6OTF - chains B and C of the 3 polymer chains in the assembly; structure by electron microscopy, 3.10 A resolution.

# Chain B (and C)
Name: Viral protein 1
Source organism: Snow Mountain virus
Notes: chain C of this document is another copy of the same molecule, construct and numbering; everything in this record applies to it too
UniProtKB: Q80RD6 (Q80RD6_9CALI); numbering as in UniProt (aligned over 1-542)
Sequence (542 residues; each row starts with the number of its first residue):
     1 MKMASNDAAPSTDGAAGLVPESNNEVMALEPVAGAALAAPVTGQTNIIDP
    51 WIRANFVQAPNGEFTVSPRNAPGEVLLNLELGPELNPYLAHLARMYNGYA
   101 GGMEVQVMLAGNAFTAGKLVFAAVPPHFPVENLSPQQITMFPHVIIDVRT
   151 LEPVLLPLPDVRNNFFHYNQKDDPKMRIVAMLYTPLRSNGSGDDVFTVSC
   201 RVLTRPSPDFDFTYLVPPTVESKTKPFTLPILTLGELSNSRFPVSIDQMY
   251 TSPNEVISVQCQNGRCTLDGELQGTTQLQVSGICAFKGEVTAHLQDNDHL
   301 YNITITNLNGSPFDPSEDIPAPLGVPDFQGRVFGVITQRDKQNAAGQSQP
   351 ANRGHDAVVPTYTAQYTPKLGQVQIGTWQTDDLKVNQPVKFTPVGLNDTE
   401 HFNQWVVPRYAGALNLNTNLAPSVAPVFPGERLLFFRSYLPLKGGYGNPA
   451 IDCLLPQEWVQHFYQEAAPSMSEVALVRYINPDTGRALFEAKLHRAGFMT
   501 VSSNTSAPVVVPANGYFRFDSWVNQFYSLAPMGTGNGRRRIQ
Not modelled in the structure: 1-11, 533-542 (chain C: 1-25, 533-542)
Ion coordination: Zn2+: His293, Gln295, His299

# Interface between chain B and chain C
Residue-residue contacts - 47 pairs, chain B then chain C:
  Gly14(B) - Ala113(C)
  Gly14(B) - Arg149(C)
  Leu18(B) - Phe114(C)  hydrophobic
  Phe56(B) - His143(C)
  Val57(B) - Thr139(C)
  Val57(B) - Met140(C)  hydrophobic
  Gln58(B) - Gln136(C)
  Gln58(B) - Thr139(C)
  Gln58(B) - Tyr183(C)  hydrogen bond
  Pro87(B) - Gln136(C)
  Pro87(B) - Met140(C)  hydrophobic
  Tyr88(B) - Met140(C)  hydrogen bond (side chain-backbone)
  Met108(B) - Tyr183(C)  hydrophobic
  Ala110(B) - Lys118(C)
  Gly111(B) - Arg149(C)
  Asn112(B) - Phe114(C)
  Asn112(B) - Thr115(C)
  Asn112(B) - Arg187(C)
  Leu151(B) - Arg149(C)
  Asp194(B) - Ser188(C)
  Asp194(B) - Asn189(C)
  Asp194(B) - Gly190(C)  hydrogen bond (side chain-backbone)
  Val195(B) - Arg187(C)
  Phe196(B) - Ser188(C)
  Thr197(B) - Arg187(C)  hydrogen bond (backbone-side chain)
  Ser199(B) - Thr184(C)
  Ser199(B) - Pro185(C)
  Ser199(B) - Arg187(C)
  Arg201(B) - Tyr183(C)  hydrogen bond (side chain-backbone)
  Arg201(B) - Thr184(C)
  Arg478(B) - Pro72(C)
  Ile480(B) - Asn132(C)
  Pro482(B) - Phe526(C)
  Asp483(B) - Val427(C)
  Asp483(B) - Pro429(C)
  Asp483(B) - Gln525(C)
  Asp483(B) - Phe526(C)
  Thr484(B) - Phe428(C)
  Thr484(B) - Pro429(C)
  Thr484(B) - Phe526(C)
  Arg486(B) - Asn70(C)  hydrogen bond
  Arg486(B) - Glu74(C)  salt bridge
  Ala487(B) - Ala71(C)  hydrophobic
  Tyr516(B) - Asn132(C)
  Arg518(B) - Leu133(C)  hydrogen bond (side chain-backbone)
  Arg518(B) - Pro135(C)
  Asp520(B) - Gln136(C)
Other interface residues (no listed pair), chain B (41 interface residues in all): Ala15, Ala16, Val19, Trp51, Asn55, Ala59, Pro60, Glu63, Phe114, Ser191, Leu203, Asn481, Gly485
Other interface residues (no listed pair), chain C (35 interface residues in all): Ala28, Ala116, Ser134, Phe141, Pro142, Ile145, Leu151

# Overview
Chain B and chain C form an interface of 41 and 35 residues respectively, with 7 hydrogen bonds and 1 salt
bridge. Among the polar pairs are Arg486(B)-Glu74(C), Gln58(B)-Tyr183(C) and Tyr88(B)-Met140(C). His293(B),
Gln295(B) and His299(B) coordinate Zn2+.
Both chains are Viral protein 1 (Snow Mountain virus). Entry 6OTF (Symmetric reconstruction of human norovirus
GII.2 Snow Mountain Virus Strain VLP in T=3 symmetry) was determined by electron microscopy together with
6OU9, 6OUC, 6OUT and 6OUU from the same study.
